Entry 6VRA (electron microscopy, 3.30 A resolution); this record covers chains A and H of the 12 polymer chains in the assembly.

# Chain A
Name: Protective antigen
Source organism: Bacillus anthracis
UniProtKB: P13423 (PAG_BACAN); the construct has insertions or renumbered stretches relative to UniProt, so the offset changes along the chain: 1-162 = UniProt 33-194; 166-735 = UniProt 195-764
Amino-acid sequence (735 residues; row label = number of the first residue in the row):
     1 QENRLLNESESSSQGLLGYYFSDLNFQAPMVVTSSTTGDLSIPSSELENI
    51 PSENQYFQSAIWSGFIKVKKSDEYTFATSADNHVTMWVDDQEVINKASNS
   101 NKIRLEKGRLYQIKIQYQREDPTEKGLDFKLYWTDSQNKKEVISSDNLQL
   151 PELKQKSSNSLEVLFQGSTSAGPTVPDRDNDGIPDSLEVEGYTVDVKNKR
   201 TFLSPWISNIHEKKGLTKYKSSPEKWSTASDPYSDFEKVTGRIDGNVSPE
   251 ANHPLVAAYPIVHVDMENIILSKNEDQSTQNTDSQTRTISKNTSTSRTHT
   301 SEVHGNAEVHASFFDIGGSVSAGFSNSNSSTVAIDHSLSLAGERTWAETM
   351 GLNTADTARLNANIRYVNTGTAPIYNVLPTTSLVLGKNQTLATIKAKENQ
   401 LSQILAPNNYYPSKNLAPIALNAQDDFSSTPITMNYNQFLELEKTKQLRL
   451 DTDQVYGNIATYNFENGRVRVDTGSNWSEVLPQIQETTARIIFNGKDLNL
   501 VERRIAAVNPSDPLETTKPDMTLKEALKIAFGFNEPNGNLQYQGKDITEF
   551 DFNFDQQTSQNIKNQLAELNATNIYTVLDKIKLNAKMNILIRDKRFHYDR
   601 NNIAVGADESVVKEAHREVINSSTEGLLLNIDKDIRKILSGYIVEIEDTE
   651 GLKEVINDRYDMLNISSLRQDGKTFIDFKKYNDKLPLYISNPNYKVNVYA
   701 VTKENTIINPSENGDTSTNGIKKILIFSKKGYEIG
Unresolved in the structure: 1-173, 276-282, 308-321
Sequence notes: conflict D121 (Asn153 in P13423), L161 (Arg193 in P13423), E162 (Lys194 in P13423), Q166 (Lys195 in P13423), G167 (Arg196 in P13423); insertion (163-165); engineered mutation G245 (Lys274 in P13423), N252 (Arg281 in P13423)
Ion coordination: Ca2+ site 1: D177, D179, D181, I183, E188; Ca2+ site 2: D179, D181, E188, S222, K225, D235
UniProt features mapped onto this chain:
  - region: F202 to I210 (Alpha-clamp)
  - binding site (Ca(2+)): D177, D179, D181, I183, E188, S222, K225, D235
  - site: R178 (Alpha-clamp), L187 (Alpha-clamp), F236 (Alpha-clamp), F314, D315 (Cleavage), F427 (Phi-clamp), F464 (Alpha-clamp), D683 (Essential for binding to cell receptor)

# Chain H
Name: Protective antigen
Source organism: Bacillus anthracis
UniProtKB: P13423 (PAG_BACAN); the construct has insertions or renumbered stretches relative to UniProt, so the offset changes along the chain: 1-162 = UniProt 33-194; 166-735 = UniProt 195-764
Amino-acid sequence (735 residues; each row starts with the number of its first residue):
     1 QENRLLNESESSSQGLLGYYFSDLNFQAPMVVTSSTTGDLSIPSSELENI
    51 PSENQYFQSAIWSGFIKVKKSDEYTFATSADNHVTMWVDDQEVINKASNS
   101 NKIRLEKGRLYQIKIQYQRENPTEKGLDFKLYWTDSQNKKEVISSDNLQL
   151 PELKQKSSNSLEVLFQGSTSAGPTVPDRDNDGIPDSLEVEGYTVDVKNKR
   201 TFLSPWISNIHEKKGLTKYKSSPEKWSTASDPYSDFEKVTGRIDKNVSPE
   251 ARHPLVAAYPIVHVDMENIILSKNEDQSTQNTDSQTRTISKNTSTSRTHT
   301 SEVHGNAEVHASFFDIGGSVSAGFSNSNSSTVAIDHSLSLAGERTWAETM
   351 GLNTADTARLNANIRYVNTGTAPIYNVLPTTSLVLGKNQTLATIKAKENQ
   401 LSQILAPNNYYPSKNLAPIALNAQDDFSSTPITMNYNQFLELEKTKQLRL
   451 DTDQVYGNIATYNFENGRVRVDTGSNWSEVLPQIQETTARIIFNGKDLNL
   501 VERRIAAVNPSKPLETTKPDMTLKEALKIAFGFNEPNGNLQYQGKDITEF
   551 DFNFDQQTSQNIKNQLAELNATNIYTVLDKIKLNAKMNILIRDKRFHYDR
   601 NNIAVGADESVVKEAHREVINSSTEGLLLNIDKDIRKILSGYIVEIEDTE
   651 GLKEVINDRYDMLNISSLRQDGKTFIDFKKYNDKLPLYISNPNYKVNVYA
   701 VTKENTIINPSENGDTSTNGIKKILIFSKKGYEIG
Unresolved in the structure: 1-173, 276-282, 308-321
Sequence notes: conflict L161 (Arg193 in P13423), E162 (Lys194 in P13423), Q166 (Lys195 in P13423), G167 (Arg196 in P13423); insertion (163-165); engineered mutation K512 (Asp541 in P13423)
Ion coordination: Ca2+ site 1: D177, D179, D181, I183, E188; Ca2+ site 2: D179, D181, E188, S222, K225, D235
UniProt features mapped onto this chain:
  - region: F202 to I210 (Alpha-clamp)
  - binding site (Ca(2+)): D177, D179, D181, I183, E188, S222, K225, D235
  - site: R178 (Alpha-clamp), L187 (Alpha-clamp), F236 (Alpha-clamp), F314, D315 (Cleavage), F427 (Phi-clamp), F464 (Alpha-clamp), D683 (Essential for binding to cell receptor)

# Chain A / chain H interface
Pairs across the interface - 44 pairs, chain A then chain H:
  V194(A) - P513(H)  hydrophobic
  V196(A) - P513(H)
  K199(A) - V189(H)
  K199(A) - T516(H)
  K199(A) - T517(H)
  K199(A) - K518(H)  hydrogen bond (side chain-backbone)
  R200(A) - R178(H)
  R200(A) - V189(H)
  R200(A) - P223(H)
  T201(A) - R178(H)  hydrogen bond (backbone-side chain)
  T201(A) - E224(H)  hydrogen bond
  T201(A) - P513(H)
  V239(A) - P513(H)
  T240(A) - P513(H)
  T240(A) - L514(H)  hydrogen bond (backbone-backbone)
  D244(A) - Q483(H)
  G245(A) - Q483(H)
  G245(A) - E486(H)
  G245(A) - K512(H)
  N246(A) - P482(H)
  N252(A) - K512(H)
  N415(A) - S325(H)  hydrogen bond
  N415(A) - R449(H)
  L416(A) - N388(H)
  L416(A) - D451(H)
  A417(A) - N388(H)
  A417(A) - T390(H)
  P418(A) - N388(H)
  E465(A) - D179(H)
  N466(A) - W226(H)
  R468(A) - P232(H)
  R468(A) - E479(H)
  R468(A) - V480(H)
  V469(A) - E479(H)
  V469(A) - Q483(H)
  R470(A) - E479(H)
  R669(A) - G305(H)
  R669(A) - N306(H)
  Q670(A) - V303(H)  hydrogen bond (side chain-backbone)
  Q670(A) - H304(H)  hydrogen bond (side chain-backbone)
  Q670(A) - G305(H)  hydrogen bond (side chain-backbone)
  Q670(A) - N306(H)  hydrogen bond (side chain-backbone)
  Q670(A) - A307(H)
  D671(A) - G305(H)  hydrogen bond (backbone-backbone)
Interface residues without a listed pair, chain A (29 interface residues in all): G241, R242, Q403, I404, Y462, L668
Interface residues without a listed pair, chain H (33 interface residues in all): N180, D453, S475, P519, D520

# Overview
29 residues of chain A and 33 residues of chain H are in contact, with 10 hydrogen bonds. Polar contacts
include K199(A)-K518(H), T201(A)-R178(H) and T201(A)-E224(H). From UniProt: 8 Ca2+-binding residues on chain
A; 8 Ca2+-binding residues on chain H.
Chain A is Protective antigen and chain H is Protective antigen, both from Bacillus anthracis; the structure,
Anthrax octamer prechannel bound to full-length edema factor, was determined by electron microscopy together
with 6WJJ from the same study.
